3DWL - chains A and D of the 6 polymer chains in the assembly; structure by X-ray diffraction, 3.78 A resolution.

Chain A:
Name: Actin-related protein 3
Organism: Schizosaccharomyces pombe
Reference sequence: P32390 (ARP3_SCHPO); residues 1-427 here = UniProt positions 1-427
Amino-acid sequence (427 residues; numbered 1 to 427; the number before each row is that of its first residue):
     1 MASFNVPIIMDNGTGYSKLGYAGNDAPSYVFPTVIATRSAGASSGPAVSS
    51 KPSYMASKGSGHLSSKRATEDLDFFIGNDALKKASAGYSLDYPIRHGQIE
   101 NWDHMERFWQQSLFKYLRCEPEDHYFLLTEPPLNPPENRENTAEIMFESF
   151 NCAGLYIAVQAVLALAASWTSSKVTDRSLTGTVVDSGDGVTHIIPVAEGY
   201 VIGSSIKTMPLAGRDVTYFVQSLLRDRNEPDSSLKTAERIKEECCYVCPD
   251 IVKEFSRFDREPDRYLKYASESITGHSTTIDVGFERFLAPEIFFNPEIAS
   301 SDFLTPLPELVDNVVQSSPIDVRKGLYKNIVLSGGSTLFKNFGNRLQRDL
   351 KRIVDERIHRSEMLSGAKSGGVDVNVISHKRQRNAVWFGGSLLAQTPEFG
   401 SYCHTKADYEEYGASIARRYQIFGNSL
Disordered / not traced: 1-2, 39-68, 226-233, 261-265, 271-279, 358-370, 423-427
Small-molecule neighbours: ATP (adenosine-5'-triphosphate): Thr-14, Gly-15, Tyr-16, Ser-186, Gly-187, Asp-188, Gly-213, Arg-214, Glu-238, Lys-241, Glu-242, Gly-334, Gly-335, Ser-336, Leu-338, Phe-339, Arg-383

Chain D:
Name: Actin-related protein 2/3 complex subunit 2
Organism: Schizosaccharomyces pombe
Reference sequence: O14241 (ARPC2_SCHPO); residue numbers follow UniProt; this construct covers 1-317
Amino-acid sequence (317 residues; numbered 1 to 317; the number before each row is that of its first residue):
     1 MLSLDYNNIFIYELLTERFSSENPSSIDQVVTDFDGVTFHISTPEEKTKI
    51 LISLSMKCYPELVNYGTLDLLKQIYGAYVHEPEMGYNFSILIDLQQLPAT
   101 DEEKEQLAMSISMLKRNVLAAPFHRAFTKQAELADLARKDPENAPMLDKQ
   151 ATSQELMAIHYRDEETIVLWPEHDRVTVVFSTKFREETDRIFGKVFLQEF
   201 VDARRRPAIQTAPQVLFSYRDPPLEIRDIQGIQKGDDFGFVTFVLFERHF
   251 TPQNREDCISHIQVFRNTLHFHIKASKAYMHQRMRKRVADFQKVLNRAKP
   301 DVELERKTATGRSFVRA
Disordered / not traced: 24-28, 45-47, 100, 135-144, 206-210, 231-237, 304-317

Interface between chain A and chain D:
Residue-residue contacts (49):
  Tyr-21(A) / Val-30(D)
  Tyr-21(A) / Val-31(D)
  Tyr-21(A) / Thr-32(D)
  Asn-24(A) / Gln-29(D)
  Asn-24(A) / Val-30(D)  hydrogen bond (side chain-backbone)
  Ala-26(A) / Gln-29(D)  hydrogen bond (backbone-side chain)
  Ser-28(A) / Phe-10(D)
  Ser-28(A) / Gln-29(D)  hydrogen bond
  Tyr-29(A) / Ile-9(D)
  Tyr-29(A) / Phe-10(D)  hydrogen bond (side chain-backbone)
  Leu-72(A) / Met-1(D)  hydrogen bond (backbone-backbone)
  Leu-72(A) / His-272(D)
  Leu-72(A) / Ala-275(D)  hydrophobic
  Trp-102(A) / Arg-285(D)
  Asp-103(A) / Gln-282(D)  hydrogen bond
  Asp-103(A) / Arg-285(D)  salt bridge
  Gln-110(A) / Phe-271(D)
  Gln-110(A) / Ala-275(D)
  Gln-111(A) / Met-1(D)  hydrogen bond (side chain-backbone)
  Phe-114(A) / Phe-34(D)
  Phe-114(A) / Phe-271(D)  hydrophobic
  Phe-114(A) / Lys-274(D)
  Lys-115(A) / Met-1(D)
  Lys-115(A) / Asp-5(D)  salt bridge
  Lys-115(A) / Ile-9(D)
  Leu-117(A) / Thr-32(D)
  Arg-118(A) / Asp-5(D)  hydrogen bond (side chain-backbone)
  Arg-118(A) / Asn-7(D)
  Arg-118(A) / Asn-8(D)
  Arg-118(A) / Ile-9(D)
  Arg-118(A) / Thr-32(D)
  Arg-118(A) / Asp-33(D)  salt bridge
  Arg-118(A) / Phe-34(D)
  Cys-119(A) / Thr-32(D)
  Cys-119(A) / Phe-34(D)
  Glu-120(A) / Phe-34(D)
  Glu-120(A) / Arg-266(D)  salt bridge
  Glu-120(A) / Asn-267(D)
  Glu-122(A) / Arg-185(D)
  Glu-122(A) / Lys-274(D)  salt bridge
  His-124(A) / Thr-32(D)
  Glu-148(A) / Lys-277(D)  hydrogen bond (backbone-side chain)
  Ser-149(A) / Lys-274(D)
  Ser-149(A) / Lys-277(D)
  Phe-150(A) / Lys-274(D)
  Asn-151(A) / Glu-186(D)  hydrogen bond
  Asn-151(A) / Asp-189(D)
  Asn-151(A) / Lys-274(D)
  Asn-151(A) / Lys-277(D)  hydrogen bond
Interface residues without a listed pair, chain A (30 interface residues in all): Ile-8, Pro-27, Asp-71, Phe-74, Pro-121, Asn-141, Glu-144, Phe-147
Interface residues without a listed pair, chain D (31 interface residues in all): Leu-4, Tyr-6, Asp-35, Lys-115, Ala-278, Tyr-279, His-281

Overview:
The interface between chain A and chain D involves 30 residues on one side and 31 on the other; the contacts
include 11 hydrogen bonds and 5 salt bridges. Polar pairs include Asp-103(A)/Arg-285(D), Lys-115(A)/Asp-5(D)
and Arg-118(A)/Asp-33(D). Ligands of chain A: ATP.
Here chain A is Actin-related protein 3 and chain D is Actin-related protein 2/3 complex subunit 2, both from
Schizosaccharomyces pombe. Entry 3DWL (Crystal Structure of Fission Yeast Arp2/3 Complex Lacking the Arp2
Subunit) was determined by X-ray diffraction.
